1ZG7 - chain A; structure by X-ray diffraction, 1.75 A resolution.

== Chain A ==
Molecule: procarboxypeptidase B
Organism: Sus scrofa
Notes: EC 3.4.17.2; fragment: Catalytic Domain
UniProt: P09955 (CBPB1_PIG); the construct lacks a stretch of the UniProt sequence, so the offset changes along the chain: 4-187 = UniProt 111-294; 188-308 = UniProt 296-416
Sequence (306 residues; row label = number of the first residue in the row):
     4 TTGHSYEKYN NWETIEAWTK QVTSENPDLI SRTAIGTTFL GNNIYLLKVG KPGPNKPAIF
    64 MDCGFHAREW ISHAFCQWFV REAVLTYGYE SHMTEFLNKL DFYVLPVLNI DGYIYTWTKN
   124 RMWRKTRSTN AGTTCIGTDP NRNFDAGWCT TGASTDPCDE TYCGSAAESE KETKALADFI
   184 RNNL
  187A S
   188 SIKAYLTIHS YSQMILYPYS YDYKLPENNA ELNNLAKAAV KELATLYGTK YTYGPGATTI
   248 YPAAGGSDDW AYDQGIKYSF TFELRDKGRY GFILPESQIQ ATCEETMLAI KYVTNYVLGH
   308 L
Disordered / not traced: 4
Disulfides: Cys66-Cys79, Cys138-Cys161, Cys152-Cys166
Ion coordination: Zn2+: His69, Glu72, His196 (together with P20)
Ligand contacts: P20 (2-(5-{[amino(imino)methyl]amino}-2-chlorophenyl)-3-sulfanylpropanoic acid): His69, Glu72, Arg127, Asn144, Arg145, His196, Ser197, Leu203, Ser207, Ile247, Tyr248, Ala250, Gly253, Asp255, Asp256, Thr268, Glu270

== Summary ==
Chain A binds compound P20. The Zn2+ site is built by His69, Glu72 and His196.
Chain A is procarboxypeptidase B (Sus scrofa); the structure, Crystal Structure of
2-(5-{[amino(imino)methyl]amino}-2-chlorophenyl)-3-sulfanylpropanoic acid Bound to Activated Porcine
Pancreatic Carboxypeptidase B, was determined by X-ray diffraction, deposited together with 1Z5R, 1ZG8 and
1ZG9.
